Entry 6QOZ (electron microscopy, 3.40 A resolution); this record covers chains A and B of the 9 polymer chains in the assembly.

# Chain A
Protein: RNA2 polyprotein
From: Cowpea mosaic virus
UniProtKB: P03599 (POL2_CPMVS); residues 1-189 here correspond to UniProt positions 834-1022 (UniProt number = residue number + 833)
Amino-acid sequence (189 residues; each row starts with the number of its first residue):
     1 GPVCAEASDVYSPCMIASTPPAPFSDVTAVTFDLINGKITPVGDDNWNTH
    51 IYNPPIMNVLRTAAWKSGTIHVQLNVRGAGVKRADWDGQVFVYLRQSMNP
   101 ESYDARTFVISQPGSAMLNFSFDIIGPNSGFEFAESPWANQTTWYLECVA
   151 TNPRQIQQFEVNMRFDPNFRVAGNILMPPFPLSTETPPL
UniProt features mapped onto this chain:
  - site: Leu189 (Cleavage)

# Chain B
Protein: Cowpea mosaic virus large subunit
From: Cowpea mosaic virus
UniProtKB: P03599 (POL2_CPMVS); residues 1-369 here correspond to UniProt positions 460-828 (UniProt number = residue number + 459)
Amino-acid sequence (369 residues; row label = number of the first residue in the row):
     1 MEQNLFALSLDDTSSVRGSLLDTKFAQTRVLLSKAMAGGDVLLDEYLYDV
    51 VNGQDFRATVAFLRTHVITGKIKVTATTNISDNSGCCLMLAINSGVRGKY
   101 STDVYTICSQDSMTWNPGCKKNFSFTFNPNPCGDSWSAEMISRSRVRMTV
   151 ICVSGWTLSPTTDVIAKLDWSIVNEKCEPTIYHLADCQNWLPLNRWMGKL
   201 TFPQGVTSEVRRMPLSIGGGAGATQAFLANMPNSWISMWRYFRGELHFEV
   251 TKMSSPYIKATVTFLIAFGNLSDAFGFYESFPHRIVQFAEVEEKCTLVFS
   301 QQEFVTAWSTQVNPRTTLEADGCPYLYAIIHDSTTGTISGDFNLGVKLVG
   351 IKDFCGIGSNPGIDGSRLL
Disordered / not traced: 369
UniProt features mapped onto this chain:
  - site (Interaction with the viral RNA): Arg17, Asn174, Trp190
  - modified residue: Met1 (N-acetylmethionine)

# How chain A and chain B interact
Residue-residue contacts (92):
  Val10(A) - Ser359(B)
  Ser12(A) - Pro361(B)  hydrogen bond (side chain-backbone)
  Asn36(A) - Arg97(B)
  Asn53(A) - Phe227(B)
  Asn53(A) - Asp364(B)  hydrogen bond
  Pro54(A) - Pro361(B)
  Pro55(A) - Ser237(B)
  Pro55(A) - Met238(B)
  Pro55(A) - Gln311(B)
  Pro55(A) - Pro361(B)
  Pro55(A) - Gly362(B)
  Ile56(A) - Met238(B)
  Asn58(A) - Phe227(B)
  Asn58(A) - Ser234(B)
  Val59(A) - Ser234(B)
  Val59(A) - Trp235(B)  hydrophobic
  Arg61(A) - Arg97(B)
  Thr62(A) - Ala229(B)
  Thr62(A) - Asn230(B)
  Thr62(A) - Met231(B)
  Ala63(A) - Met231(B)  hydrophobic
  Ala64(A) - Ser94(B)
  Trp65(A) - Pro131(B)
  Trp65(A) - Cys132(B)  hydrophobic
  Trp65(A) - Met140(B)  hydrophobic
  Trp65(A) - Ser144(B)
  Asn128(A) - Asn130(B)  hydrogen bond
  Asn128(A) - Cys132(B)  hydrogen bond
  Ser129(A) - Cys132(B)  hydrogen bond (side chain-backbone)
  Phe131(A) - Cys132(B)  hydrophobic
  Phe131(A) - Ile181(B)  hydrophobic
  Phe133(A) - Ser94(B)
  Phe133(A) - Ser144(B)
  Ser136(A) - Arg143(B)
  Ser136(A) - Ser144(B)
  Pro137(A) - Arg143(B)
  Trp138(A) - Glu139(B)
  Trp138(A) - Met140(B)  hydrophobic
  Phe165(A) - Leu184(B)  hydrophobic
  Phe165(A) - Trp235(B)  hydrophobic
  Phe165(A) - Met238(B)  hydrophobic
  Asp166(A) - Leu184(B)
  Pro167(A) - Leu184(B)
  Phe169(A) - His183(B)
  Phe169(A) - Leu184(B)
  Arg170(A) - Tyr182(B)
  Arg170(A) - His183(B)
  Val171(A) - Ile181(B)
  Val171(A) - Tyr182(B)  hydrogen bond (backbone-backbone)
  Val171(A) - Met231(B)  hydrophobic
  Val171(A) - Trp235(B)  hydrophobic
  Ala172(A) - Cys132(B)  hydrophobic
  Ala172(A) - Thr180(B)
  Gly173(A) - Gln110(B)
  Gly173(A) - Pro131(B)
  Gly173(A) - Met231(B)
  Asn174(A) - Asn93(B)  hydrogen bond
  Asn174(A) - Ser94(B)  hydrogen bond (backbone-backbone)
  Asn174(A) - Gly95(B)  hydrogen bond (backbone-backbone)
  Asn174(A) - Thr106(B)
  Asn174(A) - Ser109(B)  hydrogen bond
  Asn174(A) - Gln110(B)  hydrogen bond (backbone-side chain)
  Asn174(A) - Asn230(B)
  Asn174(A) - Met231(B)
  Ile175(A) - Gly95(B)
  Ile175(A) - Val96(B)
  Ile175(A) - Arg97(B)
  Leu176(A) - Asn93(B)
  Leu176(A) - Gly95(B)  hydrogen bond (backbone-backbone)
  Leu176(A) - Val96(B)
  Leu176(A) - Arg97(B)  hydrogen bond (backbone-backbone)
  Leu176(A) - Tyr100(B)
  Leu176(A) - Thr106(B)
  Met177(A) - Arg97(B)
  Met177(A) - Ser101(B)
  Pro178(A) - Gly98(B)
  Pro178(A) - Lys99(B)
  Pro178(A) - Ser101(B)
  Pro179(A) - Ala226(B)  hydrophobic
  Pro179(A) - Phe227(B)
  Pro179(A) - Leu228(B)  hydrophobic
  Phe180(A) - Ala226(B)
  Phe180(A) - Phe227(B)  hydrogen bond (backbone-backbone)
  Phe180(A) - Ala229(B)  hydrophobic
  Pro181(A) - Gln225(B)
  Leu182(A) - Gln225(B)  hydrogen bond (backbone-backbone)
  Leu182(A) - Ala226(B)
  Leu182(A) - Phe227(B)  hydrophobic
  Leu182(A) - Asp364(B)
  Leu182(A) - Gly365(B)
  Ser183(A) - Asp364(B)
  Thr184(A) - Asp364(B)
Interface residues without a listed pair, chain B (46 interface residues in all): Ile107, Gly133, Arg147, Thr149, Asn360

# Overview
40 residues of chain A face 46 of chain B across their interface; the contacts include 15 hydrogen bonds.
Polar pairs include Ser12(A)-Pro361(B), Asn53(A)-Asp364(B) and Asn128(A)-Asn130(B).
Here chain A is RNA2 polyprotein and chain B is Cowpea mosaic virus large subunit, both from Cowpea mosaic
virus. Entry 6QOZ (CryoEM reconstruction of Cowpea Mosaic Virus (CPMV) bound to an Affimer reagent) was
determined by electron microscopy.
